PDB entry 4RTW | X-ray diffraction, 1.24 A resolution | chains A and B

[Chain A]
Molecule: Proto-oncogene tyrosine-protein kinase Src
Organism: Gallus gallus
Notes: EC 2.7.10.2; fragment: SH3 domain
UniProt: P00523 (SRC_CHICK); numbering as in UniProt (aligned over 85-141)
Chain sequence (61 residues; each row starts with the number of its first residue):
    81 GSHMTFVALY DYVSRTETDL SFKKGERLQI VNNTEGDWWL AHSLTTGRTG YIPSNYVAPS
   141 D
Disordered / not traced: 81-84
Construct notes: expression tag (81-84); engineered mutation V93 (Glu in P00523), R128 (Gln in P00523)

[Chain B]
Molecule: APP12 peptide
Chain sequence (13 residues; numbered 0 to 12; the number before each row is that of its first residue; numbering starts at 0):
     0 XAPPLPPRNR PRL
Disordered / not traced: 8-12
Modified residues: ACE (acetyl group) at position 0

[Interface between chain A and chain B]
Contacting residue pairs (21; chain A residue first):
  Y90(A) - A1(B)  hydrophobic
  Y90(A) - P2(B)
  Y92(A) - L4(B)  hydrophobic
  Y92(A) - R7(B)
  R95(A) - L4(B)
  R95(A) - R7(B)
  T96(A) - R7(B)
  D99(A) - R7(B)  salt bridge
  E115(A) - R7(B)  salt bridge
  D117(A) - P5(B)
  W118(A) - P5(B)  hydrogen bond (side chain-backbone)
  W118(A) - P6(B)  hydrogen bond (side chain-backbone)
  W118(A) - R7(B)
  P133(A) - L4(B)  hydrophobic
  P133(A) - P5(B)
  N135(A) - P2(B)
  N135(A) - P3(B)  hydrogen bond (side chain-backbone)
  N135(A) - P5(B)
  Y136(A) - A1(B)
  Y136(A) - P2(B)  hydrogen bond (side chain-backbone)
  Y136(A) - L4(B)

[Overview]
Chain A and chain B form an interface of 11 and 7 residues respectively, with 4 hydrogen bonds and 2 salt
bridges. Polar contacts include D99(A)-R7(B), E115(A)-R7(B) and W118(A)-P5(B).
Here chain A is Proto-oncogene tyrosine-protein kinase Src (Gallus gallus) and chain B is APP12 peptide. Entry
4RTW (Crystal structure of the c-Src-SH3 domain E93V/Q128R mutant in complex with the high affinity peptide
APP12) was determined by X-ray diffraction.
